Entry 8E5T (electron microscopy, 4.00 A resolution); this record covers chains E and 1 of the 28 polymer chains in the assembly.

[Chain E]
Molecule: 60S ribosomal protein L6-A
Source organism: Saccharomyces cerevisiae BY4741
Reference sequence: Q02326 (RL6A_YEAST); numbering as in UniProt (aligned over 1-176)
Sequence (176 residues; row label = number of the first residue in the row):
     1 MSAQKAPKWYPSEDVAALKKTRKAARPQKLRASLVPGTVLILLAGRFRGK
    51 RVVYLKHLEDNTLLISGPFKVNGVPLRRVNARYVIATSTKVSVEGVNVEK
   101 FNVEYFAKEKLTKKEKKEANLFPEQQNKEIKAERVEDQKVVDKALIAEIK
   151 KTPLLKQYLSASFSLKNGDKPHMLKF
Unresolved in the structure: 1-6, 108-134
UniProt features mapped onto this chain:
  - modified residue: Ser2 (N-acetylserine), Ser12 (Phosphoserine)
  - cross-link: Lys128 (Glycyl lysine isopeptide (Lys-Gly) (interchain with G-Cter in ubiquitin))

[Chain 1]
Molecule: 25S ribosomal RNA
Source organism: Saccharomyces cerevisiae BY4741
Sequence (3396 nucleotides; numbered 1 to 3396; the number before each row is that of its first residue):
     1 GUUUGACCUCAAAUCAGGUAGGAGUACCCGCUGAACUUAAGCAUAUCAAU
    51 AAGCGGAGGAAAAGAAACCAACCGGGAUUGCCUUAGUAACGGCGAGUGAA
   101 GCGGCAAAAGCUCAAAUUUGAAAUCUGGUACCUUCGGUGCCCGAGUUGUA
   151 AUUUGGAGAGGGCAACUUUGGGGCCGUUCCUUGUCUAUGUUCCUUGGAAC
   201 AGGACGUCAUAGAGGGUGAGAAUCCCGUGUGGCGAGGAGUGCGGUUCUUU
   251 GUAAAGUGCCUUCGAAGAGUCGAGUUGUUUGGGAAUGCAGCUCUAAGUGG
   301 GUGGUAAAUUCCAUCUAAAGCUAAAUAUUGGCGAGAGACCGAUAGCGAAC
   351 AAGUACAGUGAUGGAAAGAUGAAAAGAACUUUGAAAAGAGAGUGAAAAAG
   401 UACGUGAAAUUGUUGAAAGGGAAGGGCAUUUGAUCAGACAUGGUGUUUUG
   451 UGCCCUCUGCUCCUUGUGGGUAGGGGAAUCUCGCAUUUCACUGGGCCAGC
   501 AUCAGUUUUGGUGGCAGGAUAAAUCCAUAGGAAUGUAGCUUGCCUCGGUA
   551 AGUAUUAUAGCCUGUGGGAAUACUGCCAGCUGGGACUGAGGACUGCGACG
   601 UAAGUCAAGGAUGCUGGCAUAAUGGUUAUAUGCCGCCCGUCUUGAAACAC
   651 GGACCAAGGAGUCUAACGUCUAUGCGAGUGUUUGGGUGUAAAACCCAUAC
   701 GCGUAAUGAAAGUGAACGUAGGUUGGGGCCUCGCAAGAGGUGCACAAUCG
   751 ACCGAUCCUGAUGUCUUCGGAUGGAUUUGAGUAAGAGCAUAGCUGUUGGG
   801 ACCCGAAAGAUGGUGAACUAUGCCUGAAUAGGGUGAAGCCAGAGGAAACU
   851 CUGGUGGAGGCUCGUAGCGGUUCUGACGUGCAAAUCGAUCGUCGAAUUUG
   901 GGUAUAGGGGCGAAAGACUAAUCGAACCAUCUAGUAGCUGGUUCCUGCCG
   951 AAGUUUCCCUCAGGAUAGCAGAAGCUCGUAUCAGUUUUAUGAGGUAAAGC
  1001 GAAUGAUUAGAGGUUCCGGGGUCGAAAUGACCUUGACCUAUUCUCAAACU
  1051 UUAAAUAUGUAAGAAGUCCUUGUUACUUAAUUGAACGUGGACAUUUGAAU
  1101 GAAGAGCUUUUAGUGGGCCAUUUUUGGUAAGCAGAACUGGCGAUGCGGGA
  1151 UGAACCGAACGUAGAGUUAAGGUGCCGGAAUACACGCUCAUCAGACACCA
  1201 CAAAAGGUGUUAGUUCAUCUAGACAGCCGGACGGUGGCCAUGGAAGUCGG
  1251 AAUCCGCUAAGGAGUGUGUAACAACUCACCGGCCGAAUGAACUAGCCCUG
  1301 AAAAUGGAUGGCGCUCAAGCGUGUUACCUAUACUCUACCGUCAGGGUUGA
  1351 UAUGAUGCCCUGACGAGUAGGCAGGCGUGGAGGUCAGUGACGAAGCCUAG
  1401 ACCGUAAGGUCGGGUCGAACGGCCUCUAGUGCAGAUCUUGGUGGUAGUAG
  1451 CAAAUAUUCAAAUGAGAACUUUGAAGACUGAAGUGGGGAAAGGUUCCACG
  1501 UCAACAGCAGUUGGACGUGGGUUAGUCGAUCCUAAGAGAUGGGGAAGCUC
  1551 CGUUUCAAAGGCCUGAUUUUAUGCAGGCCACCAUCGAAAGGGAAUCCGGU
  1601 UAAGAUUCCGGAACCUGGAUAUGGAUUCUUCACGGUAACGUAACUGAAUG
  1651 UGGAGACGUCGGCGCGAGCCCUGGGAGGAGUUAUCUUUUCUUCUUAACAG
  1701 CUUAUCACCCCGGAAUUGGUUUAUCCGGAGAUGGGGUCUUAUGGCUGGAA
  1751 GAGGCCAGCACCUUUGCUGGCUCCGGUGCGCUUGUGACGGCCCGUGAAAA
  1801 UCCACAGGAAGGAAUAGUUUUCAUGCCAGGUCGUACUGAUAACCGCAGCA
  1851 GGUCUCCAAGGUGAACAGCCUCUAGUUGAUAGAAUAAUGUAGAUAAGGGA
  1901 AGUCGGCAAAAUAGAUCCGUAACUUCGGGAUAAGGAUUGGCUCUAAGGGU
  1951 CGGGUAGUGAGGGCCUUGGUCAGACGCAGCGGGCGUGCUUGUGGACUGCU
  2001 UGGUGGGGCUUGCUCUGCUAGGCGGACUACUUGCGUGCCUUGUUGUAGAC
  2051 GGCCUUGGUAGGUCUCUUGUAGACCGUCGCUUGCUACAAUUAACGAUCAA
  2101 CUUAGAACUGGUACGGACAAGGGGAAUCUGACUGUCUAAUUAAAACAUAG
  2151 CAUUGCGAUGGUCAGAAAGUGAUGUUGACGCAAUGUGAUUUCUGCCCAGU
  2201 GCUCUGAAUGUCAAAGUGAAGAAAUUCAACCAAGCGCGGGUAAACGGCGG
  2251 GAGUAACUAUGACUCUCUUAAGGUAGCCAAAUGCCUCGUCAUCUAAUUAG
  2301 UGACGCGCAUGAAUGGAUUAACGAGAUUCCCACUGUCCCUAUCUACUAUC
  2351 UAGCGAAACCACAGCCAAGGGAACGGGCUUGGCAGAAUCAGCGGGGAAAG
  2401 AAGACCCUGUUGAGCUUGACUCUAGUUUGACAUUGUGAAGAGACAUAGAG
  2451 GGUGUAGAAUAAGUGGGAGCUUCGGCGCCAGUGAAAUACCACUACCUUUA
  2501 UAGUUUCUUUACUUAUUCAAUGAAGCGGAGCUGGAAUUCAUUUUCCACGU
  2551 UCUAGCAUUCAAGGUCCCAUUCGGGGCUGAUCCGGGUUGAAGACAUUGUC
  2601 AGGUGGGGAGUUUGGCUGGGGCGGCACAUCUGUUAAACGAUAACGCAGAU
  2651 GUCCUAAGGGGGGCUCAUGGAGAACAGAAAUCUCCAGUAGAACAAAAGGG
  2701 UAAAAGCCCCCUUGAUUUUGAUUUUCAGUGUGAAUACAAACCAUGAAAGU
  2751 GUGGCCUAUCGAUCCUUUAGUCCCUCGGAAUUUGAGGCUAGAGGUGCCAG
  2801 AAAAGUUACCACAGGGAUAACUGGCUUGUGGCAGUCAAGCGUUCAUAGCG
  2851 ACAUUGCUUUUUGAUUCUUCGAUGUCGGCUCUUCCUAUCAUACCGAAGCA
  2901 GAAUUCGGUAAGCGUUGGAUUGUUCACCCACUAAUAGGGAACGUGAGCUG
  2951 GGUUUAGACCGUCGUGAGACAGGUUAGUUUUACCCUACUGAUGAAUGUUA
  3001 CCGCAAUAGUAAUUGAACUUAGUACGAGAGGAACAGUUCAUUCGGAUAAU
  3051 UGGUUUUUGCGGCUGUCUGAUCAGGCAUUGCCGCGAAGCUACCAUCCGCU
  3101 GGAUUAUGGCUGAACGCCUCUAAGUCAGAAUCCAUGCUAGAACGCGGUGA
  3151 UUUCUUUGCUCCACACAAUAUAGAUGGAUACGAAUAAGGCGUCCUUGUGG
  3201 CGUCGCUGAACCAUAGCAGGCUAGCAACGGUGCACUUGGCGGAAAGGCCU
  3251 UGGGUGCUUGCUGGCGAAUUGCAAUGUCAUUUUGCGUGGGGAUAAAUCAU
  3301 UUGUAUACGACUUAGAUGUACAACGGGGUAUUGUAAGCAGUAGAGUAGCC
  3351 UUGUUGUUACGAUCUGCUGAGAUUAAGCCUUUGUUGUCUGAUUUGU
Unresolved in the structure: 36-50, 132-135, 169-250, 281-285, 338-377, 394-406, 447-488, 706-720, 755-777, 802-940, 953-1160, 1196-1309, 1444-3396
Bound ions: Mg2+ site 1 near G583 (its only coordinating residue here); Mg2+ site 2 near G1367 (its only coordinating residue here)

[Chain E / chain 1 interface]
Pairs across the interface (39):
  Asp14(E) with A1352(1), base contact
  Ala16(E) with G591(1), sugar contact
  Ala17(E) with G591(1), hydrogen bond to the sugar; A592(1), sugar contact
  Leu18(E) with G591(1), base contact
  Lys19(E) with G590(1), base contact; G591(1), hydrogen bond to the base; C593(1), phosphate contact; G610(1), salt bridge to the phosphate
  Lys20(E) with C593(1), hydrogen bond to the phosphate
  Thr21(E) with A611(1), phosphate contact; U612(1), hydrogen bond to the sugar
  Arg22(E) with U594(1), salt bridge to the phosphate; G595(1), hydrogen bond to the base; A607(1), phosphate contact; A608(1), base contact; G609(1), sugar contact
  Lys23(E) with C503(1), hydrogen bond to the base; G588(1), base contact; A607(1), phosphate contact; A611(1), salt bridge to the phosphate; U612(1), sugar contact
  Ala24(E) with U502(1), hydrogen bond to the sugar; C606(1), phosphate contact; A607(1), hydrogen bond to the phosphate
  Arg26(E) with U502(1), hydrogen bond to the sugar; C503(1), salt bridge to the phosphate; A607(1), salt bridge to the phosphate
  Gln28(E) with A501(1), phosphate contact; U502(1), phosphate contact
  Lys29(E) with U502(1), hydrogen bond to the phosphate; U581(1), hydrogen bond to the phosphate; G582(1), salt bridge to the phosphate
  Asn61(E) with A501(1), hydrogen bond to the sugar
  Asn80(E) with C500(1), sugar contact
  Arg82(E) with C500(1), phosphate contact; A501(1), salt bridge to the phosphate; G584(1), salt bridge to the phosphate
  Tyr83(E) with G499(1), hydrogen bond to the sugar
Also at the interface, not in a pair above, chain E (18 interface residues in all): Pro27

[Summary]
The interface between chain E and chain 1 involves 18 residues on one side and 23 on the other; the contacts
include 13 hydrogen bonds and 8 salt bridges. Among the polar pairs are Lys19(E)-G591(1), Arg22(E)-G595(1) and
Lys23(E)-C503(1).
Chain E is 60S ribosomal protein L6-A and chain 1 is 25S ribosomal RNA, both from Saccharomyces cerevisiae
BY4741; the structure, Yeast co-transcriptional Noc1-Noc2 RNP assembly checkpoint intermediate, was determined
by electron microscopy.
